9D3R - chains E and I of the 10 polymer chains in the assembly; structure by electron microscopy, 3.30 A resolution.

[Chain E]
Molecule: Histone H3.2
Organism: Homo sapiens
UniProtKB: Q71DI3 (H32_HUMAN); residues 39-135 here correspond to UniProt positions 40-136 (UniProt number = residue number + 1)
Amino-acid sequence (97 residues; each row starts with the number of its first residue):
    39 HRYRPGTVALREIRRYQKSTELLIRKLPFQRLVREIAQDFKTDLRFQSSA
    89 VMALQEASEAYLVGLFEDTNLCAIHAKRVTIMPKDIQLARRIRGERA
Disordered / not traced: 134-135
Curated features (UniProtKB/Swiss-Prot):
  - modified residue: Tyr41 (Phosphotyrosine), Lys56 (N6,N6,N6-trimethyllysine), Ser57 (Phosphoserine), Lys64 (N6-(2-hydroxyisobutyryl)lysine), Lys79 (N6,N6,N6-trimethyllysine), Thr80 (Phosphothreonine), Ser86 (Phosphoserine), Thr107 (Phosphothreonine), Lys115 (N6-acetyllysine), Lys122 (N6-(2-hydroxyisobutyryl)lysine)
  - lipidation: Cys110 (S-palmitoyl cysteine)

[Chain I]
Molecule: 5S rDNA (noncoding strand)
Organism: Xenopus borealis
Sequence (145 nucleotides; row label = number of the first residue in the row; numbers below 1 keep their minus sign (DC-72 is residue -72)):
   -72 CTTGTTTTCCTGCCTGGGGGAAAAGACCCTGGCATGGGGAGGAGCTGGGC
   -22 CCCCCCCAGAAGGCAGCACAAGGGGAGGAAAAGTCAGCCTTGTGCTCGCC
    28 TACGGCCATACCACCCTGAAAGTGCCCGATATCGTCTGATCTCGG

[Interface between chain E and chain I]
Residue-residue contacts (24; chain E residue first):
  His39(E) - DT-68(I)  phosphate contact
  His39(E) - DT-67(I)  phosphate contact
  Arg40(E) - DA8(I)  base contact
  Arg40(E) - DA9(I)  hydrogen bond to the base
  Arg40(E) - DG10(I)  sugar contact
  Tyr41(E) - DT-67(I)  hydrogen bond to the phosphate
  Tyr41(E) - DT-66(I)  sugar contact
  Tyr41(E) - DA9(I)  hydrogen bond to the phosphate
  Tyr41(E) - DG10(I)  phosphate contact
  Arg42(E) - DA9(I)  sugar contact
  Pro43(E) - DA8(I)  phosphate contact
  Pro43(E) - DA9(I)  sugar contact
  Gly44(E) - DA8(I)  hydrogen bond to the phosphate
  Gly44(E) - DA9(I)  hydrogen bond to the phosphate
  Thr45(E) - DA9(I)  hydrogen bond to the phosphate
  Val46(E) - DA9(I)  hydrogen bond to the phosphate
  Ala47(E) - DA9(I)  hydrogen bond to the phosphate
  Arg49(E) - DT-66(I)  phosphate contact
  Arg49(E) - DT-65(I)  salt bridge to the phosphate
  Arg53(E) - DT-65(I)  salt bridge to the phosphate
  Arg63(E) - DT17(I)  salt bridge to the phosphate
  Lys64(E) - DT18(I)  phosphate contact
  Leu65(E) - DT18(I)  hydrogen bond to the phosphate
  Arg69(E) - DT17(I)  salt bridge to the phosphate
Also at the interface, not in a pair above, chain E (17 interface residues in all): Pro66, Arg83
Also at the interface, not in a pair above, chain I (10 interface residues in all): DC27

[Overview]
17 residues of chain E and 10 residues of chain I are in contact, with 9 hydrogen bonds and 4 salt bridges.
Polar contacts include Arg40(E)-DA9(I), Tyr41(E)-DT-67(I) and Tyr41(E)-DA9(I).
Chain E is Histone H3.2 (Homo sapiens) and chain I is 5S rDNA (noncoding strand) (Xenopus borealis); the
structure, 147-bp 5S rDNA nucleosome - closed, was determined by electron microscopy, deposited together with
9D3K, 9D3L, 9D3N, 9D3O, 9D3Q, 9D3S and 9D3T.
